Entry 7PBR (electron microscopy, 3.00 A resolution); this record covers chains A and B of the 8 polymer chains in the assembly.

Chain A (and B):
Protein: Holliday junction ATP-dependent DNA helicase RuvB
From: Streptococcus thermophilus
Notes: EC 3.6.4.12; chain B of this document is another copy of the same molecule, construct and numbering; everything in this record applies to it too
UniProt: A0A2U2MES7 (A0A2U2MES7_STRTR); residue numbers follow UniProt; this construct covers 19-333
Amino-acid sequence (315 residues; numbered 19 to 333; the number before each row is that of its first residue):
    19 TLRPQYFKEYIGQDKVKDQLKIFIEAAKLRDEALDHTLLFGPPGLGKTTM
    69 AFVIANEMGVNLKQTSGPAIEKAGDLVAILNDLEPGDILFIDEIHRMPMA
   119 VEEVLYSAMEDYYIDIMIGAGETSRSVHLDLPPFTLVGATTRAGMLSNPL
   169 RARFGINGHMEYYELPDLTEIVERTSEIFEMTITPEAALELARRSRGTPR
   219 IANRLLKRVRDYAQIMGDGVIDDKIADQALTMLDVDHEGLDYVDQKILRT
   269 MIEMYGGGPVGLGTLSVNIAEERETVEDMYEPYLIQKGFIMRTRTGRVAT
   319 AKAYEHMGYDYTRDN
Disordered / not traced: 331-333
Metal / ion sites: Mg2+: Thr66 (together with ATP-gamma-S)
Residues lining bound ligands:
  - ATP-gamma-S (AGS; phosphothiophosphoric acid-adenylate ester), molecule 1: Leu20, Arg21, Pro22, Tyr28, Ile29, Pro60, Pro61, Gly62, Leu63, Gly64, Lys65, Thr66, Thr67, Glu111, Thr159, Tyr181, Ile189, Arg192, Pro217, Arg218, Asn221
  - ATP-gamma-S (AGS), molecule 2: Glu128, Pro167, Arg171

Interface between chain A and chain B:
Contacting residue pairs - 41 pairs, chain A then chain B:
  Lys33(A) with Tyr260(B)
  Gln37(A) with Met250(B), hydrogen bond (side chain-backbone)
  Ile40(A) with Met250(B), hydrophobic
  Phe41(A) with Arg226(B); Asp229(B)
  Ala44(A) with Asp229(B); Ile233(B), hydrophobic
  Leu47(A) with Ile233(B), hydrophobic
  Arg48(A) with Arg228(B); Asp229(B), salt bridge; Gln232(B)
  Asp53(A) with Arg226(B), salt bridge
  Met117(A) with Arg114(B)
  Glu121(A) with His113(B), salt bridge; Arg114(B), salt bridge
  Glu128(A) with Arg21(B), salt bridge; Arg218(B), salt bridge
  Asp129(A) with Arg21(B), salt bridge
  Tyr131(A) with Gln82(B), hydrogen bond
  Asp133(A) with Thr83(B); Ser84(B)
  Met135(A) with Ala87(B)
  Ser142(A) with Ala96(B)
  His146(A) with Gln82(B)
  Arg160(A) with Glu290(B), salt bridge
  Ala161(A) with Met297(B), hydrophobic
  Gly162(A) with Thr293(B); Asp296(B)
  Met163(A) with Glu292(B)
  Ala170(A) with Arg218(B)
  Arg171(A) with Arg218(B)
  Gly173(A) with Arg222(B); Arg226(B)
  His177(A) with Glu289(B), salt bridge
  Ile303(A) with Val285(B), hydrophobic; Asn286(B)
  Gln304(A) with Val285(B); Ala288(B)
  Arg310(A) with Thr282(B), hydrogen bond
  Arg312(A) with Pro277(B); Thr313(B), hydrogen bond (side chain-backbone)
Also at the interface, not in a pair above, chain A (42 interface residues in all): Glu43, Phe58, Ala118, Tyr124, Ser144, Asn166, Pro167, Arg169, Phe172, Ile174, Glu179, Tyr180, Pro300
Also at the interface, not in a pair above, chain B (40 interface residues in all): Pro61, Pro86, Asp93, Ile97, Asp100, Glu111, Tyr230, Leu251, Lys264, Gly281, Tyr298

Overview:
The interface between chain A and chain B involves 42 residues on one side and 40 on the other; the contacts
include 4 hydrogen bonds and 9 salt bridges. Polar contacts include Arg48(A)-Asp229(B), Asp53(A)-Arg226(B) and
Glu121(A)-His113(B). Bound to chain A: ATP-gamma-S.
Both chains are Holliday junction ATP-dependent DNA helicase RuvB (Streptococcus thermophilus). Entry 7PBR
(RuvAB branch migration motor complexed to the Holliday junction - RuvB AAA+ state s0-A [t2 dataset]) was
determined by electron microscopy together with 7PBL, 7PBM, 7PBN, 7PBO, 7PBP, 7PBQ and 3 further entries from
the same study.
